Entry 1PDI (electron microscopy, 12.00 A resolution (very low resolution: no residue pairs are listed; an interface is given only as per-side residue counts)); this record covers chains A and B of the 18 polymer chains in the assembly.

== Chain A (and B) ==
Name: Short tail fiber protein
From: Enterobacteria phage T4
Notes: chain B of this document is another copy of the same molecule, construct and numbering; everything in this record applies to it too
Reference sequence: P10930 (VG12_BPT4); numbering as in UniProt (aligned over 250-527)
Sequence (278 residues; each row starts with the number of its first residue):
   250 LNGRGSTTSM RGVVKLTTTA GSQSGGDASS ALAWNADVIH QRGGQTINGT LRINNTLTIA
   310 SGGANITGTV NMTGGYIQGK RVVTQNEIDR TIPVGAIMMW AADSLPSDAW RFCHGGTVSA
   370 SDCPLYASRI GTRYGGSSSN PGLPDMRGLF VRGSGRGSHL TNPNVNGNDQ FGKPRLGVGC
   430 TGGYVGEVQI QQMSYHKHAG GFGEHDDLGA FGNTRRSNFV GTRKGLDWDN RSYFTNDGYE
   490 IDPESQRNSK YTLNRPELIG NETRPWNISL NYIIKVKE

== How chain A and chain B interact ==
At this resolution (12 A) residue pairs are not listed: 25 residues of chain A and 27 of chain B lie at the interface.

== In short ==
25 residues of chain A and 27 residues of chain B are in contact.
Chain A and chain B are both Short tail fiber protein (Enterobacteria phage T4); the structure, Fitting of the
C-terminal part of the short tail fibers into the cryo-EM reconstruction of T4 ..., was determined by electron
microscopy (same publication as 1PDF, 1PDJ, 1PDL, 1PDM and 1PDP).
